PDB entry 6KOC | X-ray diffraction, 3.80 A resolution | chains C and D of the 4 polymer chains in the assembly

== Chain C ==
Name: AA3-600 quinol oxidase subunit IIII
Organism: Bacillus subtilis
Reference sequence: A0A063X6N5 (A0A063X6N5_BACIU); residue numbers follow UniProt; this construct covers 1-204
Amino-acid sequence (204 residues; numbered 1 to 204; the number before each row is that of its first residue):
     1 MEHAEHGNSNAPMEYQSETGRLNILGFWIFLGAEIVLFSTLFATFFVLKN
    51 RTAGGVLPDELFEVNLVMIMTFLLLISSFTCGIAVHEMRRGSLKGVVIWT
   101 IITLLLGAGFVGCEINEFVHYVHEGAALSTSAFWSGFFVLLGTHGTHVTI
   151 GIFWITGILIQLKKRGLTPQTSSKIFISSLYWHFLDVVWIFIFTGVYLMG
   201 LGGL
Unresolved in the structure: 1-19, 198-204

== Chain D ==
Name: Quinol oxidase subunit 4
Organism: Bacillus subtilis subsp. subtilis str. 168
Notes: EC 1.10.3.-
Reference sequence: P34959 (QOX4_BACSU); residues 48-124 carry their UniProt numbers (77 of 123 residues fall inside the UniProt entry; the rest is not from it)
Amino-acid sequence (123 residues; numbered 0 to 124; 2 numbers in that range are skipped by the numbering (no residue carries them; nothing is unmodelled there); the number before each row is that of its first residue; numbering starts at 0; X marks 46 residues of unknown identity (built as UNK)):
     0 XXXXXXXXXXXXXXXXXXXXXX
    24 XXXXXXXXXXXXXXXXXXXXXXXXFGFAFIQAALQLLMFMHMTESENGTI
    74 QVGNTLFGFFGAIVIVLGSIWIFAAHYHHGDHMDGNPPGGAEHSEHSGHN
   124 E
Unresolved in the structure: 24-47, 96-124

== How chain C and chain D interact ==
Residue-residue contacts - 38 pairs, chain C then chain D:
  Ile24(C) - Gln74(D)
  Leu25(C) - Asn70(D)
  Leu25(C) - Ile73(D)  hydrophobic
  Leu25(C) - Gln74(D)
  Trp28(C) - Phe62(D)  hydrophobic
  Trp28(C) - Met65(D)
  Trp28(C) - Thr66(D)
  Trp28(C) - Gln74(D)  hydrogen bond (side chain-backbone)
  Ile29(C) - Asn77(D)
  Gly32(C) - Asn77(D)
  Ile35(C) - Thr78(D)
  Ile35(C) - Gly81(D)
  Ile35(C) - Phe82(D)  hydrophobic
  Val36(C) - Ile88(D)  hydrophobic
  Ser39(C) - Ala85(D)
  Ser39(C) - Ile88(D)
  Ser39(C) - Val89(D)
  Phe42(C) - Val89(D)  hydrophobic
  Ala43(C) - Ile88(D)  hydrophobic
  Ala43(C) - Ser92(D)
  Phe46(C) - Ile93(D)  hydrophobic
  Val47(C) - Ser92(D)
  Leu73(C) - Leu57(D)  hydrophobic
  Ile76(C) - Met61(D)  hydrophobic
  Leu180(C) - Phe62(D)  hydrophobic
  Leu180(C) - Met65(D)  hydrophobic
  His183(C) - Met61(D)  hydrogen bond
  His183(C) - Met65(D)
  Asp186(C) - Gln58(D)  hydrogen bond (backbone-side chain)
  Val187(C) - Gln58(D)  hydrogen bond (backbone-side chain)
  Val187(C) - Met61(D)  hydrophobic
  Val187(C) - Phe82(D)  hydrophobic
  Ile190(C) - Leu57(D)  hydrophobic
  Ile190(C) - Gln58(D)
  Phe191(C) - Gln54(D)
  Phe191(C) - Ala55(D)  hydrophobic
  Thr194(C) - Phe50(D)
  Thr194(C) - Gln54(D)
Also at the interface, not in a pair above, chain C (34 interface residues in all): Thr40, Phe62, Leu66, Ile69, Met70, Ser77, Thr80, Cys81, Val85, Arg89, Phe176, Phe184, Phe193
Also at the interface, not in a pair above, chain D (22 interface residues in all): His64

== In short ==
Chain C and chain D form an interface of 34 and 22 residues respectively; the contacts include 4 hydrogen
bonds. Polar pairs include Trp28(C)-Gln74(D), His183(C)-Met61(D) and Asp186(C)-Gln58(D).
Chain C is AA3-600 quinol oxidase subunit IIII (Bacillus subtilis) and chain D is Quinol oxidase subunit 4
(Bacillus subtilis subsp. subtilis str. 168); the structure, X-ray Structure of the proton-pumping cytochrome
aa3-600 menaquinol oxidase from Bacillus subtilis complexed with 3-iodo-N-oxo-2-heptyl-4-hydroxyquinoline, was
determined by X-ray diffraction (same publication as 6KOB and 6KOE).
